6T8O - chains A and F of the 8 polymer chains in the assembly; structure by electron microscopy, 3.99 A resolution.

[Chain A (and F)]
Molecule: DNA translocase FtsK
From: Pseudomonas aeruginosa PAO1
Notes: fragment: Motor domain, residues 247-728; chain F of this document is another copy of the same molecule, construct and numbering; everything in this record applies to it too
UniProtKB: Q9I0M3 (FTSK_PSEAE); numbering as in UniProt (aligned over 247-728)
Chain sequence (491 residues; numbered 246 to 736; the number before each row is that of its first residue):
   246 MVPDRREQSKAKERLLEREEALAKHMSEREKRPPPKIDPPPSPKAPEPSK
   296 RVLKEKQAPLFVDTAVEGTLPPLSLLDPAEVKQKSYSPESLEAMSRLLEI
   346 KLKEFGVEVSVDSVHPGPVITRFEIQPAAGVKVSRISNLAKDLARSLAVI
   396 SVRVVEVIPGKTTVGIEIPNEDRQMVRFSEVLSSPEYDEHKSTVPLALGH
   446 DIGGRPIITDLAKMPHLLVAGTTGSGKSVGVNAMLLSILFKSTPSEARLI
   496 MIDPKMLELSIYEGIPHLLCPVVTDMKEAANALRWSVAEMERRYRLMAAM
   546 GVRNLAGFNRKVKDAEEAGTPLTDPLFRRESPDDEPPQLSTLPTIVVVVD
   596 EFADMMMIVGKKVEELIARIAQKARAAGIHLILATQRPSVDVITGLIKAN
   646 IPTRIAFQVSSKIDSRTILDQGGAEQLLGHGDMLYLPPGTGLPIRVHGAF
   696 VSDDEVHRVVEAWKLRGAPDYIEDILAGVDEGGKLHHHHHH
Unresolved in the structure: 246-314, 571-582, 722-736 (chain F: 246-314, 572-581, 722-736)
Construct notes: initiating methionine (246); expression tag (729-736)
UniProt features mapped onto this chain:
  - binding site (ATP): Gly469 to Val474, His675, Gly693, Ala694
Residues lining bound ligands: ADP (adenosine-5'-diphosphate): Met420, Thr467, Thr468, Gly469, Ser470, Gly471, Lys472, Ser473, Val474, Gln631, His675, Gly676, Gly693, Ala694, Phe695

[How chain A and chain F interact]
Contacting residue pairs (30; chain A residue first):
  Glu349(A) - Gly375(F)
  Phe350(A) - Gly375(F)
  Phe350(A) - Val376(F)
  Leu384(A) - Lys377(F)
  Asp387(A) - Lys377(F)
  Asp387(A) - Val378(F)
  Arg390(A) - Pro372(F)
  Arg390(A) - Val376(F)
  Arg390(A) - Val378(F)
  Arg390(A) - Glu401(F)
  Arg390(A) - Lys406(F)
  Arg390(A) - Thr407(F)  hydrogen bond (side chain-backbone)
  Arg390(A) - Thr408(F)
  Arg390(A) - Val409(F)
  Ala393(A) - Lys406(F)
  Thr467(A) - Ala644(F)
  Met501(A) - Glu536(F)
  Met501(A) - Ala543(F)
  Met501(A) - Lys618(F)
  Leu502(A) - Tyr539(F)  hydrophobic
  Leu502(A) - Val547(F)
  Leu502(A) - Arg548(F)
  Glu596(A) - Gln617(F)  hydrogen bond
  Asp599(A) - Gln617(F)
  Met602(A) - Arg614(F)
  Ile603(A) - Arg614(F)
  Gln631(A) - Gln617(F)
  Gln653(A) - Thr685(F)  hydrogen bond
  Ser655(A) - Asp665(F)
  Asp698(A) - Arg548(F)  salt bridge
Also at the interface, not in a pair above, chain A (27 interface residues in all): Lys386, Ser391, Thr468, Lys500, Glu503, Ala598, Arg632, Asp636, Asp659, Leu672
Also at the interface, not in a pair above, chain F (28 interface residues in all): Ala374, Gly405, Arg540, Met542, Leu641, Lys643, Asn645

[Overview]
Chain A and chain F form an interface of 27 and 28 residues respectively; the contacts include 3 hydrogen
bonds and 1 salt bridge. Polar pairs include Asp698(A)-Arg548(F), Arg390(A)-Thr407(F) and Glu596(A)-Gln617(F).
Bound to chain A: ADP. From UniProt: 9 ATP-binding residues on chain A.
Both chains are DNA translocase FtsK (Pseudomonas aeruginosa PAO1). Entry 6T8O (Stalled FtsK motor domain
bound to dsDNA end) was determined by electron microscopy, deposited together with 6T8B and 6T8G.
